Entry 6HZ9 (electron microscopy, 4.80 A resolution (low resolution: residue-level contacts below are approximate; hydrogen-bond / salt-bridge calls are withheld)); this record covers chains E and F of the 14 polymer chains in the assembly.

Chain E (and F):
Molecule: 5-methylcytosine-specific restriction enzyme B
From: Escherichia coli (strain K12)
Notes: EC 3.1.21.-; chain F of this document is another copy of the same molecule, construct and numbering; everything in this record applies to it too
Reference sequence: P15005 (MCRB_ECOLI); numbering as in UniProt (aligned over 162-459)
Chain sequence (307 residues; row label = number of the first residue in the row):
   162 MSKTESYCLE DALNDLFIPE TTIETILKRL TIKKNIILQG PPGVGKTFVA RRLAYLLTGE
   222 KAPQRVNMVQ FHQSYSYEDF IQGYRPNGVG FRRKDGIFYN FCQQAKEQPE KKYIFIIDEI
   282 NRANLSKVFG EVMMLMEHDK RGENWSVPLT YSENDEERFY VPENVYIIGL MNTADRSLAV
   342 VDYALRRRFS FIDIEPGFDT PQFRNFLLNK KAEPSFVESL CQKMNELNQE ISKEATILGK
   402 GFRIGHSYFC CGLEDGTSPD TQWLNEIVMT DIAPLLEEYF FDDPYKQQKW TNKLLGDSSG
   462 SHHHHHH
Not modelled in the structure: 162-172, 458-468
Differences from the reference sequence: expression tag (460-468)
UniProt features mapped onto this chain:
  - binding site (GTP): Gly201 to Thr208, Asp300 to Gly303, Asn333 to Asp336
Residues lining bound ligands: GDP (guanosine-5'-diphosphate): Asp176, Leu177, Phe178, Gly204, Val205, Gly206, Lys207, Thr208, Phe209, Phe367, His407, Ser408, Cys411, Cys412
What the authors report for this chain:
  - mutagenesis - R348A: decreased catalytic activity
  - mutagenesis - R283A: abolished catalytic activity on GTP (citing earlier work)

Interface between chain E and chain F:
Contacting residue pairs (23; chain E residue first):
  Arg212(E) with Trp306(F)
  Gln231(E) with Met295(F); Arg349(F)
  His233(E) with Ser287(F); Gly291(F)
  Arg246(E) with Thr311(F)
  Pro247(E) with Tyr245(F)
  Gly249(E) with Phe252(F)
  Arg253(E) with Ser313(F); Glu314(F)
  Lys255(E) with Thr311(F); Ser313(F)
  Asn261(E) with Asp316(F)
  Asp279(E) with Arg348(F)
  Glu280(E) with Tyr344(F); Arg348(F)
  Arg283(E) with Tyr344(F)
  Asn333(E) with Tyr344(F)
  Asp336(E) with Tyr344(F); Arg347(F)
  Thr431(E) with Arg190(F)
  Asp432(E) with Lys194(F)
  Glu439(E) with Arg347(F)
Other interface residues (no listed pair), chain E (20 interface residues in all): Met229, Ser235, Asn248
Other interface residues (no listed pair), chain F (20 interface residues in all): Lys288, Glu292, Leu310, Tyr312

In short:
The chain E/chain F interface involves 20 residues from each chain. Bound to chain E: GDP. UniProt lists 16
GTP-binding residues on chain E. The paper reports that R348A of chain E reduces catalytic activity; R283A of
chain E abolishes catalytic activity on GTP.
Chain E and chain F are both 5-methylcytosine-specific restriction enzyme B (Escherichia coli (strain K12));
the structure, Structure of McrBC without DNA binding domains (Class 5), was determined by electron microscopy
together with 6HZ4, 6HZ5, 6HZ6, 6HZ7 and 6HZ8 from the same study.
